Entry 7KIN (electron microscopy, 2.74 A resolution); this record covers chains A and B of the 10 polymer chains in the assembly.

# Chain A (and B)
Protein: DNA-directed RNA polymerase subunit alpha
Source organism: Mycobacterium tuberculosis
Notes: EC 2.7.7.6; chain B of this document is another copy of the same molecule, construct and numbering; everything in this record applies to it too
UniProt: A5U8D3 (RPOA_MYCTA); numbering as in UniProt (aligned over 1-347)
Amino-acid sequence (347 residues; row label = number of the first residue in the row):
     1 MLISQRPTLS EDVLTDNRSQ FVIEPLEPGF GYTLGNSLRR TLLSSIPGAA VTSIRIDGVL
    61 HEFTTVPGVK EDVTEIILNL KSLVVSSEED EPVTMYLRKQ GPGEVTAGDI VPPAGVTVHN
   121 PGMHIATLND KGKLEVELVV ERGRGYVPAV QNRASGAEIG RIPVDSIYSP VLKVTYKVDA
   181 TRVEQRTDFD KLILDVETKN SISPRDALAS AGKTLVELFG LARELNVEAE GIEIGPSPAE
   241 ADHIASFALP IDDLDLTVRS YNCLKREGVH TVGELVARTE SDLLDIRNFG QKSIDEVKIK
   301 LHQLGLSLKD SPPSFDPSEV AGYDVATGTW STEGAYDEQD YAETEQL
Unresolved in the structure: 1, 227-347 (chain B: 238-347)

# How chain A and chain B interact
Pairs across the interface - 74 pairs, chain A then chain B:
  L2(A) with D90(B); R142(B); G143(B); R144(B)
  I3(A) with R144(B), hydrogen bond (backbone-side chain)
  R6(A) with E217(B), salt bridge
  P7(A) with L218(B), hydrophobic; L221(B)
  L9(A) with L225(B), hydrophobic
  E27(A) with S44(B); R144(B), salt bridge
  G29(A) with R40(B)
  F30(A) with R40(B); T41(B); L218(B), hydrophobic
  T33(A) with N36(B); S37(B); R40(B)
  L34(A) with L218(B), hydrophobic; F219(B), hydrophobic
  S37(A) with T33(B); S37(B), hydrogen bond
  R40(A) with G29(B), hydrogen bond (side chain-backbone); Y32(B); T33(B), hydrogen bond
  S45(A) with F30(B)
  P47(A) with E230(B)
  R142(A) with E230(B), salt bridge
  R144(A) with E27(B), salt bridge; I232(B)
  R186(A) with A149(B); V150(B)
  R205(A) with L225(B), hydrogen bond (side chain-backbone)
  D206(A) with N226(B)
  L208(A) with A222(B); L225(B), hydrophobic
  A209(A) with A222(B); N226(B); A229(B), hydrophobic
  S210(A) with E230(B), hydrogen bond (side chain-backbone); G231(B)
  G212(A) with F219(B)
  K213(A) with R223(B); V227(B), hydrogen bond (side chain-backbone); A229(B), hydrogen bond (side chain-backbone); G231(B)
  T214(A) with F30(B); G231(B); I232(B), hydrogen bond (side chain-backbone)
  L215(A) with F219(B), hydrophobic
  V216(A) with V216(B); F219(B); G220(B)
  E217(A) with I232(B); I234(B)
  F219(A) with L34(B), hydrophobic; G212(B); L215(B), hydrophobic; V216(B); F219(B), hydrophobic
  G220(A) with V216(B)
  L221(A) with P7(B), hydrophobic; T8(B); L9(B), hydrophobic; I23(B), hydrophobic
  A222(A) with L208(B); A209(B)
  R223(A) with G212(B); K213(B)
  L225(A) with L9(B), hydrophobic; R205(B); L208(B), hydrophobic
  N226(A) with D206(B); A209(B)
Other interface residues (no listed pair), chain A (44 interface residues in all): T8, F21, I23, L26, L38, T41, G143, E184, L218
Other interface residues (no listed pair), chain B (50 interface residues in all): M1, L26, L38, V147, P148, Q151

# Summary
44 residues of chain A face 50 of chain B across their interface, with 9 hydrogen bonds and 4 salt bridges.
Polar pairs include R6(A)-E217(B), E27(A)-R144(B) and R142(A)-E230(B).
Both chains are DNA-directed RNA polymerase subunit alpha (Mycobacterium tuberculosis). Entry 7KIN
(Mycobacterium tuberculosis WT RNAP transcription open promoter complex with WhiB7 promoter) was determined by
electron microscopy (same publication as 7KIF and 7KIM).
